Entry 9E1V (electron microscopy, 3.10 A resolution); this record covers chains D and J of the 11 polymer chains in the assembly.

== Chain D ==
Molecule: Histone H2B 1.1
From: Xenopus laevis
UniProtKB: P02281 (H2B11_XENLA); residues -3 to 122 here correspond to UniProt positions 1-126 (UniProt number = residue number + 4)
Amino-acid sequence (126 residues; each row starts with the number of its first residue; numbers below 1 keep their minus sign (Met-3 is residue -3)):
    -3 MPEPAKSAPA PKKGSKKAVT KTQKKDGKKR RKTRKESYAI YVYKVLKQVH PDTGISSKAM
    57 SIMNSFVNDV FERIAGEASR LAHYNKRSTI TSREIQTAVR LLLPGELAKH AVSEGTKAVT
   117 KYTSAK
Disordered / not traced: -3 to 26
Construct notes: engineered mutation Thr29 (Ser33 in P02281)
Swiss-Prot annotation at these positions:
  - modified residue: Lys2 (N6-acetyllysine), Lys9 (N6-acetyllysine), Ser11 (Phosphoserine), Lys12 (N6-acetyllysine), Lys17 (N6-acetyllysine)
  - glycosylation: Ser109 (O-linked (GlcNAc) serine)
  - cross-link: Lys117 (Glycyl lysine isopeptide (Lys-Gly) (interchain with G-Cter in ubiquitin))

== Chain J ==
Molecule: 152-nt DNA strand
From: Homo sapiens
Sequence (152 nucleotides; each row starts with the number of its first residue; numbers below 1 keep their minus sign (DC-75 is residue -75)):
   -75 CCCTGGAGAA TCCCGGTGCC GAGGCCGCTC AATTGGTCGT AGACAGCTCT AGCACCGCTT
   -15 AAACGCACGT ACGCGCTGTC CCCCGCGTTT TAACCGCCAA GGGGATTACT CCCTAGTCTC
    45 CAGGCACGTG TCAGATATAT ACATCCTGTG CA

== How chain D and chain J interact ==
Contacting residue pairs - 13 pairs, chain D then chain J:
  Arg27(D) - DT30(J)  sugar contact
  Thr29(D) - DT30(J)  phosphate contact
  Arg30(D) - DC-46(J)  salt bridge to the phosphate
  Tyr39(D) - DA-54(J)  hydrogen bond to the phosphate
  Tyr39(D) - DG-53(J)  phosphate contact
  Gly50(D) - DA-54(J)  phosphate contact
  Ile51(D) - DG-55(J)  sugar contact
  Ile51(D) - DA-54(J)  phosphate contact
  Ser52(D) - DG-55(J)  phosphate contact
  Ser53(D) - DG-55(J)  hydrogen bond to the phosphate
  Arg83(D) - DG-34(J)  salt bridge to the phosphate
  Ser84(D) - DA-35(J)  hydrogen bond to the phosphate
  Thr85(D) - DA-35(J)  hydrogen bond to the phosphate
Interface residues without a listed pair, chain J (8 interface residues in all): DT-47

== In short ==
11 residues of chain D and 8 residues of chain J are in contact; the contacts include 4 hydrogen bonds and 2
salt bridges. Polar pairs include Tyr39(D)-DA-54(J), Ser53(D)-DG-55(J) and Ser84(D)-DA-35(J).
Chain D is Histone H2B 1.1 (Xenopus laevis) and chain J is a 152-nt DNA strand (Homo sapiens); the structure,
Snf2h bound nucleosome complex - ClassC2, was determined by electron microscopy together with 9E1L, 9E1M,
9E1N, 9E1O, 9E1P, 9E1Q and 4 further entries from the same study.
